PDB entry 5E4X | X-ray diffraction, 2.75 A resolution | chain A

== Chain A ==
Protein: Signal recognition particle 43 kDa protein, chloroplastic
Organism: Arabidopsis thaliana
Reference sequence: O22265 (SR43C_ARATH); residue numbers follow UniProt; this construct covers 319-368
Chain sequence (50 residues; each row starts with the number of its first residue):
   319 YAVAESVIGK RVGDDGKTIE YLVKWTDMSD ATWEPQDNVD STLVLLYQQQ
Ion coordination: Mg2+: Asp345, Ser347

== Summary ==
The Mg2+ site is built by Asp345 and Ser347.
Chain A is Signal recognition particle 43 kDa protein, chloroplastic (Arabidopsis thaliana); the structure,
Crystal structure of cpSRP43 chromodomain 3, was determined by X-ray diffraction (same publication as 5E4W).
